4DV5 - chains A and D of the 21 polymer chains in the assembly; structure by X-ray diffraction, 3.68 A resolution.

# Chain A
Molecule: 16S rRNA
Source organism: Thermus thermophilus
Sequence (1522 nucleotides; each row starts with the number of its first residue; note: 42 numbers in that range are skipped by the numbering (no residue carries them; nothing is unmodelled there); a row labelled like 190A-190L holds insertion residues (190A, then the next letters in order); numbering starts at 0):
     0 UUUGUUGGAG AGUUUGAUCC UGGCUCAGGG UGAACGCUGG CGGCGUGCCU AAGACAUGCA
    60 AGUCGUGCGG G
    73 CCGCGGGGUU UU
    88 ACUCCG
    95 UGGUC
   101 AGCGGCGGAC GGGUGAGUAA CGCGUGGGU
  129A G
   130 ACCUACCCGG AAGAGGGGGA CAACCCGGGG AAACUCGGGC UAAUCCCCCA UGUGGACCCG
   190 C
190A-190L CCCUUGGGGUGU
   191 GUCCAAAGGG CUUU
   216 GCCCGCUUCC GGAUGGGCCC GCGUCCCAUC AGCUAGUUGG UGGGGUAAUG GCCCACCAAG
   276 GCGACGACGG GUAGCCGGUC UGAGAGGAUG GCCGGCCACA GGGGCACUGA GACACGGGCC
   336 CCACUCCUAC GGGAGGCAGC AGUUAGGAAU CUUCCGCAAU GGGCGCAAGC CUGACGGAGC
   396 GACGCCGCUU GGAGGAAGAA GCCCUUCGGG GUGUAAACUC CUGAA
   442 CCCGGGACGA AACCCCCGAC GA
   474 GGGGACUGAC GGUACCGGG
   494 GUAAUAGCGC CGGCCAACUC CGUGCCAGCA GCCGCGGUAA UACGGAGGGC GCGAGCGUUA
   554 CCCGGAUUCA CUGGGCGUAA AGGGCGUGUA GGCGGCCUGG GGCGUCCCAU GUGAAAGACC
   614 ACGGCUCAAC CGUGGGGGAG CGUGGGAUAC GCUCAGGCUA GACGGUGGGA GAGGGUGGUG
   674 GAAUUCCCGG AGUAGCGGUG AAAUGCGCAG AUACCGGGAG GAACGCCGAU GGCGAAGGCA
   734 GCCACCUGGU CCACCCGUGA CGCUGAGGCG CGAAAGCGUG GGGAGCAAAC CGGAUUAGAU
   794 ACCCGGGUAG UCCACGCCCU AAACGAUGCG CGCUAGGUCU CUGGGUCU
   848 CCUGGGGGCC GAAGCUAACG CGUUAAGCGC GCCGCCUGGG GAGUACGGCC GCAAGGCUGA
   908 AACUCAGAGG AAUUGACGGG GGCCCGCACA AGCGGUGGAG CAUGUGGUUU AAUUCGAAGX
   968 AACGCGAAGA ACCUUACCAG GCCUUGACAU GCUAGG
 1003A G
  1004 AACCCGGGUG AAAGCCUGGG GUGCCCC
1030A-1030D GCGA
  1031 GGGGAGCCCU AGCACAGGUG CUGCAUGGCC GUCGUCAGCU CGUGCCGUGA GGUGUUGGGU
  1091 UAAGUCCCGC AACGAGCGCA ACCCCCGCCG UUAGUUGCCA GCGGUUCGGC CGGGCACUCU
  1151 AACGGGACUG CCCGCGAAA
  1171 GCGGGAGGAA GGAGGGGACG ACGUCUGGUC AGCAUGGCCC UUACGGCCUG GGCGACACAC
  1231 GUGCUACAAU GCCCACUACA AAGCGAUGCC ACCCGGCAAC GGGGAGCUAA UCGCAAAAAG
  1291 GUGGGCCCAG UUCGGAUUGG GGUCUGCAAC CCGACCCCAU GAAGCCGGAA UCGCUAGUAA
  1351 UCGCGGAUCA G
 1361A C
  1362 CAUGCCGCGG UGAAUACGUU CCCGGGCCUU GUACACACXG CCXGUXACGC CAUGGGAGCG
  1422 GGCUCUACCC GAAGUCGCCG GG
  1446 AGCCUACGGG
  1459 CAGGCGCCGA GGGUAGGGCC CGUGACUGGG GCGAAGUCGU AACAAGGUAG CUGUACCGGA
  1519 AGGUGCGGCU GGAUCCACUC CUUUCU
Disordered / not traced: 0-4, 1534-1538
Differences from the reference sequence: engineered mutation G914 (A1537 in M26923.1); conflict C1534 (A2157 in M26923.1), A1535 (C2158 in M26923.1)
Modified positions: PSU (pseudouridine-5'-monophosphate) at position 516, 7MG (7N-methyl-8-hydroguanosine-5'-monophosphate) at position 527, M2G (N2-dimethylguanosine-5'-monophosphate) at position 966, 5MC (5-methylcytidine-5'-monophosphate) at position 967, 2MG (2N-methylguanosine-5'-monophosphate) at position 1207, 5MC (5-methylcytidine-5'-monophosphate) at position 1400, 4OC (4n,o2'-methylcytidine-5'-monophosphate) at position 1402, 5MC (5-methylcytidine-5'-monophosphate) at position 1404, 5MC (5-methylcytidine-5'-monophosphate) at position 1407, UR3 (3-methyluridine-5'-monophoshate) at position 1498, MA6 (6N-dimethyladenosine-5'-monophoshate) at position 1518, MA6 (6N-dimethyladenosine-5'-monophoshate) at position 1519, PSU (pseudouridine-5'-monophosphate) at position 1540, PSU (pseudouridine-5'-monophosphate) at position 1541
Bound ions: Mg2+ site 1 near G6 (its only coordinating residue here); Mg2+ site 2: C48, G115; Mg2+ site 3 near A53 (its only coordinating residue here); Mg2+ site 4: A59, C386; Mg2+ site 5 near U98 (its only coordinating residue here); Mg2+ site 6: G107, G324, G326; Mg2+ site 7 near C110 (its only coordinating residue here); Mg2+ site 8 near G115 (its only coordinating residue here); Mg2+ site 9: G117, G289; Mg2+ site 10 near C123 (its only coordinating residue here); Mg2+ site 11: G124, U125, G236; Mg2+ site 12 near G146 (its only coordinating residue here); 107 more Mg2+ sites not listed
Residues lining bound ligands: streptomycin (SRY): U12, U14, C526, 7MG_527, C912, A913, G914, A915, C1490, G1491

# Chain D
Protein: ribosomal protein S4
Source organism: Thermus thermophilus
UniProt: P80373 (RS4_THET8); residues 1-209 here = UniProt positions 1-209
Amino-acid sequence (209 residues; each row starts with the number of its first residue):
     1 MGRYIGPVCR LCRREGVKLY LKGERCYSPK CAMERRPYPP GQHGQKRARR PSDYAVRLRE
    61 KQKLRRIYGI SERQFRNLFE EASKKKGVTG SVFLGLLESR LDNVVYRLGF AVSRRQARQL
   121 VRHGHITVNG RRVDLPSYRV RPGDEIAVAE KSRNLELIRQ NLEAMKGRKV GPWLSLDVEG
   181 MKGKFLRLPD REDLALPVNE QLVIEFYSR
Disordered / not traced: 1
Bound ions: Zn2+: Cys9, Cys12, Cys26, Cys31; Mg2+: Lys85, Thr89
Swiss-Prot annotation at these positions:
  - binding site (Zn(2+)): Cys9, Cys12, Cys26, Cys31

# Chain A / chain D interface
Residue-residue contacts - 123 pairs, chain A then chain D:
  A8(A) - Glu205(D)  hydrogen bond to the base
  A8(A) - Ser208(D)  base contact
  A8(A) - Arg209(D)  hydrogen bond to the base
  A26(A) - Arg209(D)  hydrogen bond to the sugar
  G28(A) - Arg76(D)  salt bridge to the phosphate
  C400(A) - Arg73(D)  salt bridge to the phosphate
  C401(A) - Arg73(D)  salt bridge to the phosphate
  C401(A) - Asn77(D)  hydrogen bond to the phosphate
  G402(A) - Gln74(D)  hydrogen bond to the phosphate
  G402(A) - Leu135(D)  phosphate contact
  G402(A) - Ser137(D)  hydrogen bond to the phosphate
  C403(A) - Arg3(D)  salt bridge to the phosphate
  C403(A) - Gln74(D)  hydrogen bond to the phosphate
  C403(A) - Arg122(D)  hydrogen bond to the sugar
  C403(A) - Leu135(D)  phosphate contact
  C403(A) - Pro136(D)  phosphate contact
  C403(A) - Ser137(D)  hydrogen bond to the phosphate
  U404(A) - Gly2(D)  base contact
  U404(A) - Arg118(D)  salt bridge to the phosphate
  U404(A) - Arg122(D)  phosphate contact
  U405(A) - Gly2(D)  base contact
  U405(A) - Ile5(D)  base contact
  G406(A) - Ile5(D)  phosphate contact
  G406(A) - Gln119(D)  hydrogen bond to the base
  G407(A) - Ser113(D)  phosphate contact
  G407(A) - Arg115(D)  salt bridge to the phosphate
  G407(A) - Gln116(D)  hydrogen bond to the sugar
  G407(A) - Gln119(D)  sugar contact
  A408(A) - Leu21(D)  phosphate contact
  A408(A) - Ser113(D)  hydrogen bond to the phosphate
  A408(A) - Arg115(D)  phosphate contact
  A408(A) - Gln116(D)  hydrogen bond to the sugar
  G409(A) - Lys22(D)  salt bridge to the phosphate
  G409(A) - Gly23(D)  phosphate contact
  G409(A) - Glu24(D)  hydrogen bond to the phosphate
  G409(A) - Arg25(D)  phosphate contact
  G410(A) - Lys22(D)  base contact
  G410(A) - Arg25(D)  salt bridge to the phosphate
  G410(A) - Lys30(D)  salt bridge to the phosphate
  A411(A) - Arg25(D)  salt bridge to the phosphate
  A411(A) - Lys30(D)  salt bridge to the phosphate
  A412(A) - Arg35(D)  salt bridge to the phosphate
  G413(A) - Arg35(D)  base contact
  G413(A) - Arg36(D)  base contact
  C419(A) - Gln42(D)  hydrogen bond to the sugar
  G425(A) - Gln42(D)  base contact
  G425(A) - Gln45(D)  hydrogen bond to the phosphate
  G426(A) - Arg36(D)  salt bridge to the phosphate
  G426(A) - Tyr38(D)  hydrogen bond to the phosphate
  G426(A) - Gly41(D)  hydrogen bond to the phosphate
  G426(A) - Gln42(D)  sugar contact
  G426(A) - Gln45(D)  phosphate contact
  U427(A) - Arg13(D)  salt bridge to the phosphate
  U427(A) - Arg36(D)  salt bridge to the phosphate
  U427(A) - Pro40(D)  phosphate contact
  U427(A) - Gly41(D)  hydrogen bond to the phosphate
  G428(A) - Pro7(D)  phosphate contact
  G428(A) - Arg10(D)  salt bridge to the phosphate
  G428(A) - Arg13(D)  hydrogen bond to the phosphate
  G428(A) - Arg36(D)  hydrogen bond to the sugar
  U429(A) - Arg13(D)  salt bridge to the phosphate
  U429(A) - Lys22(D)  phosphate contact
  U429(A) - Ala32(D)  phosphate contact
  U429(A) - Arg36(D)  salt bridge to the phosphate
  A430(A) - Pro7(D)  phosphate contact
  A430(A) - Val8(D)  hydrogen bond to the phosphate
  A430(A) - Cys9(D)  hydrogen bond to the phosphate
  C436(A) - Glu156(D)  sugar contact
  U437(A) - Gln119(D)  base contact
  U437(A) - His123(D)  sugar contact
  U437(A) - His125(D)  hydrogen bond to the sugar
  G438(A) - His123(D)  sugar contact
  G438(A) - His125(D)  phosphate contact
  A439(A) - His123(D)  salt bridge to the phosphate
  C489(A) - Arg132(D)  salt bridge to the phosphate
  G490(A) - Arg132(D)  salt bridge to the phosphate
  G491(A) - Lys151(D)  phosphate contact
  A496(A) - Gln119(D)  base contact
  C508(A) - Arg209(D)  salt bridge to the phosphate
  A509(A) - Ser52(D)  hydrogen bond to the phosphate
  A509(A) - Tyr54(D)  sugar contact
  A509(A) - Ala55(D)  sugar contact
  C511(A) - His43(D)  hydrogen bond to the base
  C511(A) - Lys46(D)  phosphate contact
  U512(A) - Gln42(D)  hydrogen bond to the base
  U512(A) - His43(D)  hydrogen bond to the sugar
  U512(A) - Lys46(D)  salt bridge to the phosphate
  G540(A) - Gln42(D)  base contact
  G541(A) - Gly41(D)  sugar contact
  G541(A) - Gln42(D)  hydrogen bond to the sugar
  G542(A) - Arg10(D)  salt bridge to the phosphate
  G542(A) - Arg14(D)  hydrogen bond to the phosphate
  G542(A) - Pro40(D)  sugar contact
  G542(A) - Gly41(D)  sugar contact
  C543(A) - Arg10(D)  salt bridge to the phosphate
  C543(A) - Arg14(D)  salt bridge to the phosphate
  C543(A) - Arg59(D)  hydrogen bond to the phosphate
  G544(A) - Leu58(D)  phosphate contact
  G544(A) - Arg59(D)  salt bridge to the phosphate
  G544(A) - Gln62(D)  phosphate contact
  G544(A) - Arg66(D)  salt bridge to the phosphate
  C545(A) - Lys61(D)  salt bridge to the phosphate
  C545(A) - Gln62(D)  phosphate contact
  C545(A) - Arg65(D)  salt bridge to the phosphate
  C545(A) - Glu72(D)  phosphate contact
  G546(A) - Tyr4(D)  base contact
  G546(A) - Ile5(D)  base contact
  G546(A) - Ser71(D)  phosphate contact
  G546(A) - Glu72(D)  hydrogen bond to the phosphate
  G546(A) - Arg73(D)  hydrogen bond to the phosphate
  A547(A) - Gly2(D)  hydrogen bond to the phosphate
  A547(A) - Arg3(D)  salt bridge to the phosphate
  C612(A) - Lys84(D)  salt bridge to the phosphate
  C613(A) - Lys84(D)  salt bridge to the phosphate
  C613(A) - Lys86(D)  hydrogen bond to the phosphate
  A614(A) - Lys86(D)  salt bridge to the phosphate
  U619(A) - Arg132(D)  base contact
  U619(A) - Val133(D)  sugar contact
  U619(A) - Asp134(D)  hydrogen bond to the base
  U619(A) - Leu135(D)  base contact
  C620(A) - Leu135(D)  base contact
  C620(A) - Ser137(D)  sugar contact
  C620(A) - Tyr138(D)  sugar contact
Also at the interface, not in a pair above, chain A (51 interface residues in all): C435, A499
Also at the interface, not in a pair above, chain D (64 interface residues in all): Phe206

# Overview
51 residues of chain A and 64 residues of chain D are in contact, with 36 hydrogen bonds and 34 salt bridges.
Polar pairs include A8(A)-Glu205(D), A8(A)-Arg209(D) and G406(A)-Gln119(D). Chain A binds streptomycin. From
UniProt: 4 Zn2+-binding residues on chain D.
Here chain A is 16S rRNA and chain D is ribosomal protein S4, both from Thermus thermophilus. Entry 4DV5
(Crystal structure of the Thermus thermophilus 30S ribosomal subunit with a 16S rRNA mutation, A914G, bound
...) was determined by X-ray diffraction.
